Entry 8EU9 (electron microscopy, 3.48 A resolution); this record covers chains X and Y of the 10 polymer chains in the assembly.

# Chain X
Molecule: RuvB-like protein 1
Source organism: Saccharomyces cerevisiae (strain ATCC 204508 / S288c)
Notes: EC 3.6.4.12
UniProtKB: Q03940 (RUVB1_YEAST); residues 21-463 here = UniProt positions 21-463
Amino-acid sequence (443 residues; row label = number of the first residue in the row):
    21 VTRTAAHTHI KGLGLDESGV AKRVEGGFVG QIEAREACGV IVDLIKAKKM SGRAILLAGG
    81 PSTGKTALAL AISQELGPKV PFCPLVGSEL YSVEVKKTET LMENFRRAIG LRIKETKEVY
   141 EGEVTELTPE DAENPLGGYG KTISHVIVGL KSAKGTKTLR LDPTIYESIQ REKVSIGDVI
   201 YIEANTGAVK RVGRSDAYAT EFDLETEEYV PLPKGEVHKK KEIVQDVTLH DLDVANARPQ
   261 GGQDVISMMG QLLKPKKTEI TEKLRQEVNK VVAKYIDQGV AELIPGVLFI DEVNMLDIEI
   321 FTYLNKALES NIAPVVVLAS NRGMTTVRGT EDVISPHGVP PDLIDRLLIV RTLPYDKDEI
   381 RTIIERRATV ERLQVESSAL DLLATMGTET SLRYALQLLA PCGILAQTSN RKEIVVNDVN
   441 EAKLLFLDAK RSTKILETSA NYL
Unresolved in the structure: 21
Small-molecule neighbours: ADP (adenosine-5'-diphosphate): Ala26, His27, His29, Ile30, Gly47, Phe48, Val49, Gln51, Gly80, Pro81, Ser82, Thr83, Gly84, Lys85, Thr86, Ala87, Tyr375, Ile383, Leu412, Arg413, Leu416

# Chain Y
Molecule: RuvB-like protein 2
Source organism: Saccharomyces cerevisiae (strain ATCC 204508 / S288c)
Notes: EC 3.6.4.12
UniProtKB: Q12464 (RUVB2_YEAST); numbering as in UniProt (aligned over 15-460)
Amino-acid sequence (446 residues; row label = number of the first residue in the row):
    15 KSLSLIAAHS HITGLGLDEN LQPRPTSEGM VGQLQARRAA GVILKMVQNG TIAGRAVLVA
    75 GPPSTGKTAL AMGVSQSLGK DVPFTAIAGS EIFSLELSKT EALTQAFRKS IGIKIKEETE
   135 LIEGEVVEIQ IDRSITGGHK QGKLTIKTTD METIYELGNK MIDGLTKEKV LAGDVISIDK
   195 ASGKITKLGR SFARSRDYDA MGADTRFVQC PEGELQKRKT VVHTVSLHEI DVINSRTQGF
   255 LALFTGDTGE IRSEVRDQIN TKVAEWKEEG KAEIVPGVLF IDEVHMLDIE CFSFINRALE
   315 DEFAPIVMMA TNRGVSKTRG TNYKSPHGLP LDLLDRSIII TTKSYNEQEI KTILSIRAQE
   375 EEVELSSDAL DLLTKTGVET SLRYSSNLIS VAQQIAMKRK NNTVEVEDVK RAYLLFLDSA
   435 RSVKYVQENE SQYIDDQGNV QISIAK
Unresolved in the structure: 15
Small-molecule neighbours:
  - ADP (adenosine-5'-diphosphate), molecule 1: Ala22, His23, His25, Gly43, Met44, Val45, Pro76, Pro77, Ser78, Thr79, Gly80, Lys81, Thr82, Ala83, Tyr359, Ile367, Arg371, Leu396, Arg397
  - ADP, molecule 2: Arg311, Glu314, Arg350
Swiss-Prot annotation at these positions:
  - binding site (ATP): Gly75 to Thr82

# Interface between chain X and chain Y
Contacting residue pairs (123; chain X residue first):
  Thr22(X) with Thr65(Y), hydrogen bond (backbone-side chain); Lys281(Y)
  Arg23(X) with Gly64(Y), hydrogen bond (side chain-backbone); Thr65(Y); Ile66(Y), hydrogen bond (side chain-backbone); Ala67(Y); Ile125(Y); Ile288(Y); Pro290(Y); Glu316(Y), hydrogen bond (side chain-backbone); Ala318(Y)
  Thr24(X) with Thr65(Y), hydrogen bond (backbone-backbone); Ile66(Y); Ala67(Y), hydrogen bond (backbone-backbone)
  Ala25(X) with Ala67(Y); Glu314(Y); Asp315(Y); Glu316(Y)
  His27(X) with Glu314(Y), salt bridge
  Ser82(X) with Asp349(Y)
  Thr86(X) with Arg311(Y); Glu314(Y)
  Val106(X) with Ser307(Y); Phe308(Y), hydrophobic; Arg311(Y)
  Ser108(X) with Thr114(Y), hydrogen bond; Glu304(Y), hydrogen bond (side chain-backbone)
  Glu109(X) with Thr114(Y); Phe308(Y)
  Tyr111(X) with Ser112(Y); Glu304(Y)
  Ser112(X) with Ser112(Y); Glu264(Y)
  Val113(X) with Leu109(Y); Glu110(Y); Leu111(Y); Ser112(Y); Glu264(Y)
  Glu114(X) with Gly263(Y); Glu264(Y)
  Arg127(X) with Ser267(Y), hydrogen bond; Glu268(Y), salt bridge
  Ser195(X) with His153(Y)
  Arg211(X) with Lys174(Y)
  Glu221(X) with Glu170(Y); Leu171(Y); Gly172(Y)
  Phe222(X) with Glu170(Y), hydrogen bond (backbone-side chain); Lys194(Y), hydrogen bond (backbone-side chain)
  Asp223(X) with Tyr169(Y); Glu170(Y), hydrogen bond (backbone-side chain); Lys194(Y), hydrogen bond (backbone-side chain)
  Leu224(X) with Tyr169(Y), hydrophobic; Glu170(Y), hydrogen bond (backbone-backbone); Gly172(Y); Ile192(Y), hydrophobic; Asp193(Y)
  Glu225(X) with Ser196(Y); Gly197(Y)
  Thr226(X) with Lys174(Y); Met175(Y); Ser196(Y)
  Glu227(X) with Lys174(Y)
  His250(X) with Glu268(Y), salt bridge
  Gln271(X) with Thr251(Y)
  Leu272(X) with Arg250(Y)
  Leu273(X) with Arg250(Y)
  Lys274(X) with Arg250(Y)
  Pro275(X) with Arg250(Y)
  Asp311(X) with Arg311(Y), salt bridge
  Glu312(X) with Ser307(Y); Asp346(Y)
  Met315(X) with Ile303(Y); Glu304(Y); Ser307(Y)
  Arg342(X) with Tyr337(Y), hydrogen bond
  Arg348(X) with Glu304(Y), salt bridge
  Arg387(X) with Arg69(Y)
  Glu391(X) with Ile66(Y)
  Ser411(X) with Asp349(Y), hydrogen bond
  Arg413(X) with Asp349(Y), salt bridge; Arg350(Y)
  Tyr414(X) with Ile352(Y), hydrophobic
  Gln417(X) with Arg69(Y), hydrogen bond; Arg350(Y)
  Leu418(X) with Ile352(Y), hydrophobic
  Ala420(X) with Met60(Y), hydrophobic; Ile66(Y), hydrophobic
  Ile424(X) with Lys59(Y); Asn63(Y)
  Leu425(X) with Arg52(Y); Val56(Y), hydrophobic
  Gln427(X) with Asn63(Y)
  Thr428(X) with Leu35(Y)
  Leu444(X) with Gln49(Y), hydrogen bond (backbone-side chain)
  Leu445(X) with Gln49(Y); Arg52(Y); Val56(Y), hydrophobic
  Phe446(X) with Ala53(Y), hydrophobic; Val56(Y), hydrophobic; Ile352(Y), hydrophobic; Ile353(Y); Ile354(Y), hydrophobic
  Leu447(X) with Ile353(Y), hydrogen bond (backbone-backbone); Thr355(Y)
  Ala449(X) with Leu348(Y); Ile353(Y)
  Ser452(X) with His341(Y), hydrogen bond; Ile353(Y)
  Thr453(X) with Pro340(Y)
  Leu456(X) with Gly328(Y); Val329(Y), hydrophobic; His341(Y)
  Asn461(X) with Pro76(Y); Pro77(Y)
  Tyr462(X) with Asn326(Y); Arg327(Y); Gly328(Y), hydrogen bond (backbone-backbone)
  Leu463(X) with Gly75(Y); Pro76(Y); Asn326(Y); Arg327(Y); Gly328(Y)
Also at the interface, not in a pair above, chain X (66 interface residues in all): Ala26, Thr220, Asp251, Lys277, Asn341, Leu416, Pro421, Asp448
Also at the interface, not in a pair above, chain Y (80 interface residues in all): Asn34, Ile57, Ala74, Ile136, Gly152, Ile168, Asn173, Ala195, Gln252, Asp261, Leu313, Thr325, Thr356

# In short
The interface between chain X and chain Y involves 66 residues on one side and 80 on the other; the contacts
include 21 hydrogen bonds and 6 salt bridges. Polar pairs include His27(X)-Glu314(Y), Arg127(X)-Glu268(Y) and
His250(X)-Glu268(Y).
Chain X is RuvB-like protein 1 and chain Y is RuvB-like protein 2, both from Saccharomyces cerevisiae (strain
ATCC 204508 / S288c); the structure, Class1 of the INO80-Nucleosome complex, was determined by electron
microscopy (same publication as 8ETS, 8ETT, 8ETU, 8ETV, 8ETW, 8EUE, 8EUF and 8EUJ).
